PDB entry 6WTH | electron microscopy, 3.06 A resolution | chains A and D of the 7 polymer chains in the assembly

# Chain A
Name: Amiloride-sensitive sodium channel subunit alpha
Source organism: Homo sapiens
UniProtKB: P37088 (SCNNA_HUMAN); residues 1-669 here = UniProt positions 1-669
Sequence (669 residues; row label = number of the first residue in the row):
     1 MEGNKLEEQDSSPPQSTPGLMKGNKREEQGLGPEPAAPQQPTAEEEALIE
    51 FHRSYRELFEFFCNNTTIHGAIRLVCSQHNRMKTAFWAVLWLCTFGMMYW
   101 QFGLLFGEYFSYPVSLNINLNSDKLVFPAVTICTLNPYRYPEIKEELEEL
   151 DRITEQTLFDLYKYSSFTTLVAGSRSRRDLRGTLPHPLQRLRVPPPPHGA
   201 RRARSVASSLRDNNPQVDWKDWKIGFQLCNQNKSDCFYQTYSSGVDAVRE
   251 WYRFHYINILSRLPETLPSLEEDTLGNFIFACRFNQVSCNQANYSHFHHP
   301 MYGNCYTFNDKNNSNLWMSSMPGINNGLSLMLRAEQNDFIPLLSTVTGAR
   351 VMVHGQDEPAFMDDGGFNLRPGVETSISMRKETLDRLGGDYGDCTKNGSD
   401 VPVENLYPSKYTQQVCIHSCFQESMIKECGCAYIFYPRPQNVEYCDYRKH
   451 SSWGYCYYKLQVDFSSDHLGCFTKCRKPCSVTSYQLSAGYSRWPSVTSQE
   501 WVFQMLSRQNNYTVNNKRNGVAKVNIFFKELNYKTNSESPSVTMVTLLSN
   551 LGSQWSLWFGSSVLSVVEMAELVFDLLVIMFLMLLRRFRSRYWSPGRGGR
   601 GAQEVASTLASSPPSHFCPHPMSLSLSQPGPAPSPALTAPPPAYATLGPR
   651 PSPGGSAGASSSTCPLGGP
Disordered / not traced: 1-113, 167-182, 192-222, 542-669
Disulfide bonds: C133-C305, C229-C236, C282-C289, C394-C479, C416-C475, C420-C471, C429-C456, C431-C445
Covalent attachments: N-acetylglucosamine (NAG) linked to N232, N397
Metal / ion sites: Na+: L135, D338, V346
Swiss-Prot annotation at these positions:
  - motif: P640 to Y644 (PY motif)
  - site (Cleavage by Furin): R178, D179, R204, S205
  - natural variant: F61 (F61L: In BESC2), V114 (V114I: In BESC2), R181 (R181W: Significant increase of amiloride-sensitive sodium currents), G327 (G327C: In PHA1B1), A334 (A334T: Significant decrease of amiloride-sensitive sodium currents), C479 (C479R: In LIDLS3), W493 (W493R: Results in a 4-fold increase of amiloride-sensitive sodium currents), S562 (S562L: In PHA1B1)
  - mutagenesis: C394 (C394S: Increased channel activity), Y644 (Y644A: Prevents ubiquitination by NEDD4L)
From the paper describing this entry:
  - contacts within the chain: Y162-R190, L161-Y162 (hydrophobic contact), L188-W251 (hydrophobic contact), L188-I224 (hydrophobic contact)
  - Na+ coordination: L135, D338, V346
  - Na+ coordination through a water molecule: S344
  - conformationally variable residues (order/disorder transition): G225

# Chain D
Name: 7B1 Fab
Source organism: Mus musculus
Notes: antibody fragment or engineered binder
Sequence (118 residues; row label = number of the first residue in the row; X marks 118 residues of unknown identity (built as UNK)):
     3 XXXXXXXXXXXXXXXXXXXXXXXXXXXXXXXXXXXXXXXXXXXXXXXXXX
    53 XXXXXXXXXXXXXXXXXXXXXXXXXXXXXXXXXXXXXXXXXXXXXXXXXX
   103 XXXXXXXXXXXXXXXXXX
Disordered / not traced: 108-120

# Chain A / chain D interface
Chain A residues in contact with chain D, 6 residues: R262, P264, E265, T266, E443, K449

# Summary
Chain A and chain D make no direct contact in this assembly. N-acetylglucosamine is covalently linked to
N232(A) and N397(A). The Na+ site is built by L135(A), D338(A) and V346(A). Curated annotation (UniProt) lists
2 mutagenesis sites on chain A. From the paper: Na+ coordination by L135(A), D338(A) and V346(A);
water-mediated Na+ coordination by S344(A).
Chain A is Amiloride-sensitive sodium channel subunit alpha (Homo sapiens) and chain D is 7B1 Fab (Mus
musculus); the structure, Full-length human ENaC ECD, was determined by electron microscopy.
